Entry 5L1G (X-ray diffraction, 4.51 A resolution (low resolution: residue-level contacts below are approximate; hydrogen-bond / salt-bridge calls are withheld)); this record covers chains B and C of the 4 polymer chains in the assembly.

== Chain B (and C) ==
Protein: Glutamate receptor 2
Organism: Rattus norvegicus
Notes: fragment: with deletions of 397-398, 402-405, 566-587; chain C of this document is another copy of the same molecule, construct and numbering; everything in this record applies to it too
Reference sequence: P19491 (GRIA2_RAT); aligned in 2 segments with insertions or deletions, so no single offset holds: 10-544 ~ UniProt 25-565; 567-826 ~ UniProt 588-847
Sequence (803 residues; numbered 10 to 831; 19 numbers in that range are skipped by the numbering (no residue carries them; nothing is unmodelled there); the number before each row is that of its first residue):
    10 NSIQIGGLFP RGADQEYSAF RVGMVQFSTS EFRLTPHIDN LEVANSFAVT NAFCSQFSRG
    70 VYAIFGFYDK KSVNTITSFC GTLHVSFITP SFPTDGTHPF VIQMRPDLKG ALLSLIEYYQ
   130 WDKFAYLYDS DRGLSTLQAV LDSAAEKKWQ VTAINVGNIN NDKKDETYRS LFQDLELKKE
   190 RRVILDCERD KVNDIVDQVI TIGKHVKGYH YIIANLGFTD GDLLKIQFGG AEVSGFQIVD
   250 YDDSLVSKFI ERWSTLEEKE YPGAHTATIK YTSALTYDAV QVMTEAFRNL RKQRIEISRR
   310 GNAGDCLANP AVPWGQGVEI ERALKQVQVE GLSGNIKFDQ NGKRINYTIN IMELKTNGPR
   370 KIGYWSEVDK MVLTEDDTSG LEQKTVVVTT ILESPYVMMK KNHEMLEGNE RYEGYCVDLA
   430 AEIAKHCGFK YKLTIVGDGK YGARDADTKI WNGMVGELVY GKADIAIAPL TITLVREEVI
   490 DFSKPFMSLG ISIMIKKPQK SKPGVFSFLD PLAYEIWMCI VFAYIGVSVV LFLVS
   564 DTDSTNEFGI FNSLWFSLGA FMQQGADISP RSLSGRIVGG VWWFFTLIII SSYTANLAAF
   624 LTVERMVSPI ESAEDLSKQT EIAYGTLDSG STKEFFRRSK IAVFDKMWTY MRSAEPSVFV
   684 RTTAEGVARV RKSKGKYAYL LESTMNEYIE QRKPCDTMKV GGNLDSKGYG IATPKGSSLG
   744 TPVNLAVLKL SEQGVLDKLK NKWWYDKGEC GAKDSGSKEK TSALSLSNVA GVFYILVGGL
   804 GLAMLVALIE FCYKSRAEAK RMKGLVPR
Not modelled in the structure: 564-572, 589-594, 817-831 (chain C: 564-572, 589-593, 817-831)
Sequence notes: engineered mutation Glu241 (Asn256 in P19491), Asp385 (Asn406 in P19491), Gln392 (Asn413 in P19491), Ala589 (Cys610 in P19491); linker (564-566); cloning artifact (827-831)
Disulfide bonds: Cys63-Cys315, Cys718-Cys773
Covalently attached groups: N-acetylglucosamine (NAG) linked to Asn355
Ligand contacts:
  - GYKI-Br (GYB; (8R)-5-(4-amino-3-bromophenyl)-N,8-dimethyl-8,9-dihydro-2H,7H-[1,3]dioxolo[4,5-h][2,3]benzodiazepine-7-carboxamide), molecule 1: Ser510, Lys511, Ser516, Phe517, Asp519, Pro520, Tyr616, Leu620, Phe623, Leu624, Ser788, Ser790, Asn791
  - GYKI-Br (GYB), molecule 2: Ile613, Ser614, Thr617

== How chain B and chain C interact ==
Pairs across the interface (81; chain B residue first):
  Thr482(B) with Glu755(C)
  Leu483(B) with Leu748(C); Leu751(C); Lys752(C); Glu755(C)
  Glu486(B) with Lys493(C); Asn747(C); Leu748(C); Leu751(C)
  Phe491(B) with Lys493(C)
  Ser492(B) with Lys493(C)
  Lys493(B) with Glu486(C); Phe491(C); Ser492(C)
  Pro494(B) with Pro494(C)
  Ser497(B) with Ser497(C); Ser729(C)
  Pro520(B) with Leu787(C)
  Ala522(B) with Leu787(C)
  Glu524(B) with Leu789(C)
  Ile525(B) with Leu789(C); Val792(C)
  Cys528(B) with Phe796(C)
  Ala532(B) with Leu799(C)
  Gly535(B) with Leu803(C)
  Val536(B) with Leu803(C)
  Val539(B) with Met807(C)
  Leu542(B) with Met807(C)
  Val543(B) with Ala810(C)
  Leu596(B) with Phe574(C)
  Ser597(B) with Ala806(C); Val809(C); Ala810(C)
  Arg599(B) with Trp578(C); Leu581(C)
  Ile600(B) with Leu581(C); Ala806(C)
  Val601(B) with Ala806(C)
  Gly603(B) with Leu581(C)
  Val604(B) with Leu799(C)
  Trp605(B) with Leu799(C)
  Trp606(B) with Met585(C)
  Phe608(B) with Val795(C); Phe796(C); Leu799(C)
  Leu610(B) with Ile613(C)
  Ile611(B) with Tyr616(C)
  Ser614(B) with Thr617(C); Leu620(C)
  Ser615(B) with Leu620(C)
  Ala618(B) with Thr617(C); Leu620(C); Ala621(C); Leu624(C)
  Asn619(B) with Leu624(C); Leu787(C)
  Ala622(B) with Leu624(C); Thr625(C)
  Thr625(B) with Thr625(C)
  Val626(B) with Arg628(C)
  Glu634(B) with Ser778(C); Lys781(C); Glu782(C)
  Arg661(B) with Glu755(C)
  Leu727(B) with Asp760(C)
  Asp728(B) with Asp760(C)
  Ser729(B) with Ser497(C); Ser754(C)
  Asn747(B) with Glu486(C)
  Leu748(B) with Leu483(C); Glu486(C)
  Leu751(B) with Thr482(C); Leu483(C); Glu486(C)
  Lys752(B) with Leu483(C)
  Ser754(B) with Ser729(C)
  Glu755(B) with Thr482(C); Leu483(C); Arg661(C)
  Asp760(B) with Asp728(C)
  Lys761(B) with Ile664(C)
Also at the interface, not in a pair above, chain B (61 interface residues in all): Ile481, Glu487, Ile529, Gln587, Gly588, Ser595, Phe607, Thr617, Ala621, Ile664
Also at the interface, not in a pair above, chain C (57 interface residues in all): Ile481, Met496, Phe517, Trp526, Leu577, Phe584, Leu727, Lys730, Gln756, Lys761, Ile798, Gly802

== Overview ==
Chain B and chain C form an interface of 61 and 57 residues respectively. Chain B binds GYKI-Br.
N-acetylglucosamine is covalently linked to Asn355(B).
Chain B and chain C are both Glutamate receptor 2 (Rattus norvegicus); the structure, AMPA subtype ionotropic
glutamate receptor GluA2 in complex with GYKI-Br, was determined by X-ray diffraction, deposited together with
5L1B, 5L1E, 5L1F and 5L1H.
